5N8E - chains C and H of the 7 polymer chains in the assembly; structure by X-ray diffraction, 1.10 A resolution.

# Chain C
Molecule: Streptavidin
Source organism: Streptomyces avidinii
UniProtKB: P22629 (SAV_STRAV); residues -23 to 159 here correspond to UniProt positions 1-183 (UniProt number = residue number + 24)
Chain sequence (183 residues; row label = number of the first residue in the row; numbers below 1 keep their minus sign (Met-23 is residue -23)):
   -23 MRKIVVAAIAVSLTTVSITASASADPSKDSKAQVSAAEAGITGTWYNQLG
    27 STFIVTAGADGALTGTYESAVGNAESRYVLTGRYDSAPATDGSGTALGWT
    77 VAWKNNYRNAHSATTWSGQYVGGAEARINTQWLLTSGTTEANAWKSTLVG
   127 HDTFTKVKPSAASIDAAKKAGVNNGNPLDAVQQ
Disordered / not traced: -23 to 14, 136-159
Swiss-Prot annotation at these positions:
  - motif: Arg59 to Asp61 (Cell attachment site)
  - binding site (biotin): Tyr43, Tyr54, Trp92, Trp108, Trp120

# Chain H
Molecule: Arg-asp-pro-ala-pro-ala-trp-ala-his-gly-gly-gly-NH2
Chain sequence (13 residues; row label = number of the first residue in the row):
     1 RDPAPAWAHGGGX
Disordered / not traced: 1
Modified positions: NH2 (amino group) at position 13

# Interface between chain C and chain H
Residue-residue contacts (10; chain C residue first):
  Ala119(C) - Gly12(H)
  Trp120(C) - Asp2(H)
  Trp120(C) - Pro3(H)
  Trp120(C) - Ala4(H)
  Trp120(C) - Ala6(H)
  Trp120(C) - His9(H)
  Trp120(C) - Gly12(H)
  Lys121(C) - Asp2(H)  salt bridge
  Ser122(C) - Gly12(H)
  Thr123(C) - Gly12(H)  hydrogen bond (side chain-backbone)
Other interface residues (no listed pair), chain H (7 interface residues in all): Gly11

# In short
5 residues of chain C and 7 residues of chain H are in contact; the contacts include 1 hydrogen bond and 1
salt bridge. Among the polar pairs are Lys121(C)-Asp2(H) and Thr123(C)-Gly12(H). From UniProt: 5
biotin-binding residues on chain C.
Here chain C is Streptavidin (Streptomyces avidinii) and chain H is
Arg-asp-pro-ala-pro-ala-trp-ala-his-gly-gly-gly-NH2. Entry 5N8E (Crystal structure of streptavidin with
peptide rdpapawahggg) was determined by X-ray diffraction, deposited together with 5N7X, 5N89, 5N8B and 5N99.
